Entry 8DEX (electron microscopy, 2.70 A resolution); this record covers chains A and I of the 12 polymer chains in the assembly.

# Chain A
Protein: pre-crRNA processing endonuclease
From: Desulfovibrio vulgaris
Notes: EC 3.1.-.-
UniProt: Q72WF9 (Q72WF9_DESVH); residue numbers follow UniProt; this construct covers 1-227
Sequence (227 residues; numbered 1 to 227; the number before each row is that of its first residue):
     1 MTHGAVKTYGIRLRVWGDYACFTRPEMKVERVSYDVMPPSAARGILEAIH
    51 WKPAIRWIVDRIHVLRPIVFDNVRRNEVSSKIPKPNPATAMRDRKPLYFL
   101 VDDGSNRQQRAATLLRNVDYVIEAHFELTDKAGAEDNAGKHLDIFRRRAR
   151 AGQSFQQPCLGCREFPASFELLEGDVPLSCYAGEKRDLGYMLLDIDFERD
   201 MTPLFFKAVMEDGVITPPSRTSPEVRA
Disordered / not traced: 1-7

# Chain I
Protein: CRISPR-associated protein, CT1133 family
From: Desulfovibrio vulgaris
UniProt: Q72WF8 (Q72WF8_DESVH); residue numbers follow UniProt; this construct covers 1-612
Sequence (612 residues; row label = number of the first residue in the row):
     1 MILQALHGYYQRMSADPDAGMPPYGTSMENISFALVLDAKGTLRGIEDLR
    51 EQEGKKLRPRKMLVPIAEKKGNGIKPNFLWENTSYILGVDAKGKQERTDK
   101 CHAAFIAHIKAYCDTADQDLAAVLQFLEHGEKDLSAFPVSEEVIGSNIVF
   151 RIEGEPGFVHERPAARQAWANCLNRREQGLCGQCLITGERQKPIAQLHPS
   201 IKGGRDGVRGAQAVASIVSFNNTAFESYGKEQSINAPVSQEAAFSYVTAL
   251 NYLLNPSNRQKVTIADATVVFWAERSSPAEDIFAGMFDPPSTTAKPESSN
   301 GTPPEDSEEGSQPDTARDDPHAAARMHDLLVAIRSGKRATDIMPDMDESV
   351 RFHVLGLSPNAARLSVRFWEVDTVGHMLDKVGRHYRELEIIPQFNNEQEF
   401 PSLSTLLRQTAVLNKTENISPVLAGGLFRAMLTGGPYPQSLLPAVLGRIR
   451 AEHARPEDKSRYRLEVVTYYRAALIKAYLIRNRKLEVPVSLDPARTDRPY
   501 LLGRLFAVLEKAQEDAVPGANATIKDRYLASASANPGQVFHMLLKNASNH
   551 TAKLRKDPERKGSAIHYEIMMQEIIDNISDFPVTMSSDEQGLFMIGYYHQ
   601 RKALFTKKNKEN
Disordered / not traced: 25-179, 291-324, 428, 562, 609-612

# Interface between chain A and chain I
Residue-residue contacts (49; chain A residue first):
  Arg24(A) - Met1(I)
  Pro25(A) - Phe220(I)
  Pro25(A) - Asn235(I)
  Pro25(A) - Ala236(I)
  Glu26(A) - Leu3(I)
  Glu26(A) - Leu185(I)
  Glu26(A) - Val218(I)
  Glu26(A) - Ala236(I)
  Met27(A) - Ile2(I)  hydrophobic
  Lys28(A) - Phe225(I)  hydrogen bond (side chain-backbone)
  Lys28(A) - Ser227(I)  hydrogen bond
  Val29(A) - Ser219(I)
  Val29(A) - Phe225(I)  hydrophobic
  Val29(A) - Arg363(I)
  Glu30(A) - Asn360(I)  hydrogen bond
  Glu30(A) - Arg363(I)  salt bridge
  Glu30(A) - Leu364(I)
  Glu30(A) - Ser365(I)
  Val32(A) - Val366(I)  hydrophobic
  Phe70(A) - Arg429(I)
  Asn72(A) - Arg367(I)  hydrogen bond (side chain-backbone)
  Asn72(A) - Arg429(I)
  Arg74(A) - Asn360(I)
  Val78(A) - Ala224(I)
  Ser79(A) - Asn222(I)
  Ser79(A) - Thr223(I)
  Ser79(A) - Ala224(I)  hydrogen bond (backbone-backbone)
  Ser80(A) - Thr223(I)
  Ser80(A) - Ala224(I)
  Lys81(A) - Thr223(I)  hydrogen bond (backbone-side chain)
  Lys81(A) - Glu226(I)  hydrogen bond (side chain-backbone)
  Gln108(A) - Arg363(I)  hydrogen bond
  Gln109(A) - Asn360(I)
  Gln109(A) - Arg363(I)  hydrogen bond (backbone-side chain)
  Arg110(A) - Phe225(I)
  Thr113(A) - Val366(I)  hydrogen bond (side chain-backbone)
  Asp187(A) - Met1(I)
  Gly189(A) - Met1(I)
  Tyr190(A) - Gln4(I)
  Tyr190(A) - Leu185(I)
  Tyr190(A) - Thr187(I)  hydrogen bond (side chain-backbone)
  Tyr190(A) - Gly188(I)
  Asp200(A) - Lys230(I)  hydrogen bond (backbone-side chain)
  Met201(A) - Tyr228(I)
  Met201(A) - Lys230(I)
  Leu204(A) - Gln183(I)
  Phe205(A) - Gln183(I)  hydrogen bond (backbone-side chain)
  Phe205(A) - Leu185(I)  hydrophobic
  Val225(A) - Arg190(I)  hydrogen bond (backbone-side chain)
Also at the interface, not in a pair above, chain A (33 interface residues in all): Asp71, Leu188, Ile195, Phe197, Pro203, Glu224
Also at the interface, not in a pair above, chain I (32 interface residues in all): Ile186, Ile217, Pro237

# Summary
33 residues of chain A and 32 residues of chain I are in contact, with 14 hydrogen bonds and 1 salt bridge.
Polar contacts include Glu30(A)-Arg363(I), Lys28(A)-Phe225(I) and Lys28(A)-Ser227(I).
Chain A is pre-crRNA processing endonuclease and chain I is CRISPR-associated protein, CT1133 family, both
from Desulfovibrio vulgaris; the structure, type I-C Cascade, was determined by electron microscopy together
with 8DEJ, 8DFA, 8DFS and 8DFO from the same study.
